Entry 9DLI (electron microscopy, 2.70 A resolution); this record covers chains A3 and A4 of the 4 polymer chains in the assembly.

== Chain A3 (and A4) ==
Molecule: Polycystin-2
From: Homo sapiens
Notes: chain A4 of this document is another copy of the same molecule, construct and numbering; everything in this record applies to it too
Reference sequence: Q13563 (PKD2_HUMAN); residues -126 to 613 here correspond to UniProt positions 53-792 (UniProt number = residue number + 179)
Sequence (741 residues; numbered -127 to 613; the number before each row is that of its first residue; numbers below 1 keep their minus sign (Gly-127 is residue -127)):
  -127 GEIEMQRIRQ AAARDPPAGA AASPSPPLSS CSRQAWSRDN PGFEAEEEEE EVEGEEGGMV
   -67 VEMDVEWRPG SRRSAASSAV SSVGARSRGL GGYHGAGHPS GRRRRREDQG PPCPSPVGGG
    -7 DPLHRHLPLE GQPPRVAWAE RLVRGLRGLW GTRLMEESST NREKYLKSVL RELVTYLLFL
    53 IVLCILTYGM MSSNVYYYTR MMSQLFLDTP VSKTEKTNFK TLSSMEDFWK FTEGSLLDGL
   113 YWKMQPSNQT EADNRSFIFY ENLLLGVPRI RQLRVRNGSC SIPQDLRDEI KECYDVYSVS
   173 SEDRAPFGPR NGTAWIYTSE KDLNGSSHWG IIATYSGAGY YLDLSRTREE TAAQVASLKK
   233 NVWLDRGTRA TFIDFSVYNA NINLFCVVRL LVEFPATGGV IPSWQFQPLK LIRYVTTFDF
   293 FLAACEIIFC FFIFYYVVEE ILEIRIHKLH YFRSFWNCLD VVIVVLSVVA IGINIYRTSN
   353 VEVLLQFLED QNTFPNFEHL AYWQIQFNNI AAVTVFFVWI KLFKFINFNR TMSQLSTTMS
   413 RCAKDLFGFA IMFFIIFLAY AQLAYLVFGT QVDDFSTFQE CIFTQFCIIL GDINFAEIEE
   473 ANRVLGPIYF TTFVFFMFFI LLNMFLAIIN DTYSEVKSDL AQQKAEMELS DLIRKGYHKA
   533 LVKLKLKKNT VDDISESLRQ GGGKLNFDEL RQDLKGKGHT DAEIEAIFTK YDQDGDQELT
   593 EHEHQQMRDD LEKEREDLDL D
Disordered / not traced: -127 to 33, 116-125, 315-324, 516-613
Disulfide bonds: Cys152-Cys165
Differences from the reference sequence: expression tag (-127); engineered mutation Cys459 (Arg638 in Q13563)
Curated features (UniProtKB/Swiss-Prot):
  - motif: Leu462 to Asp464 (Selectivity filter)
  - binding site (cholesterol): Gln378
  - binding site (Ca(2+)): Leu462, Asp584, Asp586, Asp588, Glu590, Glu595
  - modified residue: Ser-103 (Phosphoserine), Ser-99 (Phosphoserine), Arg-42 (Omega-N-methylarginine)
  - glycosylation (N-linked (GlcNAc...) asparagine): Asn120, Asn126, Asn149 (complex), Asn183, Asn196
Reported in the primary citation:
  - disease-associated variants - R459C: unchanged localization

== How chain A3 and chain A4 interact ==
Pairs across the interface - 115 pairs, chain A3 then chain A4:
  Ser153(A3) - Val287(A4)
  Pro155(A3) - Tyr250(A4)
  Pro155(A3) - Asn255(A4)
  Pro155(A3) - Ile284(A4)  hydrophobic
  Leu158(A3) - Tyr250(A4)  hydrophobic
  Leu158(A3) - Ile284(A4)  hydrophobic
  Leu158(A3) - Leu360(A4)  hydrophobic
  Glu161(A3) - Arg127(A4)  salt bridge
  Glu161(A3) - Gln363(A4)  hydrogen bond
  Ile162(A3) - Leu135(A4)  hydrophobic
  Ile162(A3) - Tyr250(A4)  hydrophobic
  Ile162(A3) - Ala252(A4)  hydrophobic
  Cys165(A3) - Asn253(A4)
  Tyr166(A3) - Asn253(A4)  hydrogen bond (backbone-side chain)
  Val168(A3) - Asn66(A4)
  Val168(A3) - Ile254(A4)  hydrophobic
  Ile203(A3) - Tyr69(A4)
  Arg238(A3) - Tyr132(A4)  hydrogen bond (side chain-backbone)
  Arg238(A3) - Glu133(A4)  salt bridge
  Ala268(A3) - Glu133(A4)
  Ala268(A3) - Asn253(A4)  hydrogen bond (backbone-side chain)
  Thr269(A3) - Asn66(A4)
  Thr269(A3) - Tyr70(A4)
  Thr269(A3) - Glu133(A4)
  Thr269(A3) - Asn134(A4)  hydrogen bond (backbone-side chain)
  Thr269(A3) - Asn251(A4)
  Gly270(A3) - Met73(A4)
  Gly270(A3) - Glu133(A4)
  Gly271(A3) - Met73(A4)
  Gly271(A3) - Phe131(A4)
  Val272(A3) - Met73(A4)
  Ile273(A3) - Tyr69(A4)  hydrophobic
  Lys416(A3) - Thr403(A4)
  Asp417(A3) - Thr403(A4)  hydrogen bond
  Asp417(A3) - Tyr505(A4)
  Gly420(A3) - Met404(A4)
  Gly420(A3) - Leu407(A4)
  Phe421(A3) - Leu407(A4)
  Ile423(A3) - Met404(A4)  hydrophobic
  Met424(A3) - Phe395(A4)  hydrophobic
  Met424(A3) - Met404(A4)
  Met424(A3) - Leu407(A4)  hydrophobic
  Ile427(A3) - Trp391(A4)
  Ile427(A3) - Phe395(A4)  hydrophobic
  Ile427(A3) - Ile398(A4)  hydrophobic
  Ile428(A3) - Ile392(A4)  hydrophobic
  Ile428(A3) - Phe395(A4)  hydrophobic
  Ala431(A3) - Phe388(A4)  hydrophobic
  Ala431(A3) - Trp391(A4)  hydrophobic
  Tyr432(A3) - Phe388(A4)  hydrophobic
  Gln434(A3) - Tyr60(A4)
  Gln434(A3) - Val387(A4)
  Gln434(A3) - Trp391(A4)  hydrogen bond
  Leu435(A3) - Phe388(A4)  hydrophobic
  Tyr437(A3) - Met63(A4)  hydrophobic
  Leu438(A3) - Thr59(A4)
  Leu438(A3) - Ala384(A4)  hydrophobic
  Val439(A3) - Ala384(A4)  hydrophobic
  Gly441(A3) - Met63(A4)
  Gly441(A3) - Tyr68(A4)
  Thr442(A3) - Met63(A4)
  Thr442(A3) - Val67(A4)
  Thr442(A3) - Thr71(A4)  hydrogen bond (backbone-side chain)
  Gln443(A3) - Tyr68(A4)
  Gln443(A3) - Phe278(A4)  hydrogen bond (side chain-backbone)
  Val444(A3) - Tyr68(A4)
  Asp445(A3) - Tyr68(A4)
  Asp445(A3) - Arg72(A4)  salt bridge
  Ser448(A3) - Met63(A4)
  Ser448(A3) - Tyr68(A4)
  Ile460(A3) - Leu462(A4)
  Leu462(A3) - Leu462(A4)
  Gly463(A3) - Leu462(A4)
  Gly463(A3) - Asp464(A4)
  Ile465(A3) - Leu462(A4)  hydrophobic
  Ile465(A3) - Asp464(A4)
  Phe467(A3) - Phe455(A4)  hydrophobic
  Glu472(A3) - Trp276(A4)
  Asn474(A3) - Asn381(A4)  hydrogen bond
  Arg475(A3) - Trp201(A4)  hydrogen bond (side chain-backbone)
  Arg475(A3) - Gly202(A4)  hydrogen bond (side chain-backbone)
  Arg475(A3) - Ile203(A4)
  Val476(A3) - Trp201(A4)  hydrophobic
  Leu477(A3) - Asn381(A4)
  Pro479(A3) - Phe455(A4)  hydrophobic
  Phe482(A3) - Phe458(A4)  hydrophobic
  Phe482(A3) - Cys459(A4)  hydrophobic
  Thr483(A3) - Phe455(A4)
  Thr483(A3) - Phe458(A4)
  Val486(A3) - Phe458(A4)  hydrophobic
  Val486(A3) - Leu462(A4)  hydrophobic
  Phe487(A3) - Phe426(A4)  hydrophobic
  Phe487(A3) - Phe497(A4)  hydrophobic
  Phe490(A3) - Leu462(A4)  hydrophobic
  Phe491(A3) - Phe425(A4)  hydrophobic
  Phe491(A3) - Phe458(A4)  hydrophobic
  Phe491(A3) - Ile461(A4)  hydrophobic
  Phe491(A3) - Leu494(A4)  hydrophobic
  Phe491(A3) - Phe497(A4)
  Ile492(A3) - Met411(A4)  hydrophobic
  Ile492(A3) - Ile501(A4)
  Asn495(A3) - Leu498(A4)
  Asn495(A3) - Ile501(A4)
  Met496(A3) - Thr410(A4)
  Met496(A3) - Met411(A4)  hydrophobic
  Met496(A3) - Ile501(A4)  hydrophobic
  Leu498(A3) - Leu498(A4)  hydrophobic
  Ala499(A3) - Asn502(A4)
  Ala499(A3) - Tyr505(A4)
  Ile500(A3) - Leu407(A4)  hydrophobic
  Ile500(A3) - Tyr505(A4)
  Asn502(A3) - Asn502(A4)  hydrogen bond
  Asp503(A3) - Ser506(A4)
  Asp503(A3) - Lys509(A4)  salt bridge
  Glu507(A3) - Lys509(A4)  salt bridge
Also at the interface, not in a pair above, chain A3 (75 interface residues in all): Lys88, Ser95, Cys152, Asp157, Asp160, Ile204, Arg241, Thr449, Phe450, Ile461, Glu471, Leu493
Also at the interface, not in a pair above, chain A4 (73 interface residues in all): Ser65, Gln76, Pro82, Gln279, Pro280, Thr288, Leu394, Gln406, Ser408, Leu418, Ala422, Gly463

== Overview ==
75 residues of chain A3 face 73 of chain A4 across their interface; the contacts include 13 hydrogen bonds and
5 salt bridges. Among the polar pairs are Glu161(A3)-Arg127(A4), Arg238(A3)-Glu133(A4) and
Asp445(A3)-Arg72(A4). UniProt lists cholesterol-binding residue Gln378(A3) and 6 Ca2+-binding residues on
chain A3. From the paper: R459C of chain A3 leaves localization unchanged.
Chain A3 and chain A4 are both Polycystin-2 (Homo sapiens); the structure, PKD2 ion channel, R638C variant,
was determined by electron microscopy together with 9DWQ from the same study.
